9NO2 - chains A and C of the 4 polymer chains in the assembly; structure by electron microscopy, 3.05 A resolution.

Chain A (and C):
Name: Enolase
Source organism: Francisella tularensis subsp. novicida
Notes: EC 4.2.1.11; chain C of this document is another copy of the same molecule, construct and numbering; everything in this record applies to it too
UniProt: A0Q5J9 (ENO_FRATN); numbering as in UniProt (aligned over 1-456)
Chain sequence (456 residues; numbered 1 to 456; the number before each row is that of its first residue):
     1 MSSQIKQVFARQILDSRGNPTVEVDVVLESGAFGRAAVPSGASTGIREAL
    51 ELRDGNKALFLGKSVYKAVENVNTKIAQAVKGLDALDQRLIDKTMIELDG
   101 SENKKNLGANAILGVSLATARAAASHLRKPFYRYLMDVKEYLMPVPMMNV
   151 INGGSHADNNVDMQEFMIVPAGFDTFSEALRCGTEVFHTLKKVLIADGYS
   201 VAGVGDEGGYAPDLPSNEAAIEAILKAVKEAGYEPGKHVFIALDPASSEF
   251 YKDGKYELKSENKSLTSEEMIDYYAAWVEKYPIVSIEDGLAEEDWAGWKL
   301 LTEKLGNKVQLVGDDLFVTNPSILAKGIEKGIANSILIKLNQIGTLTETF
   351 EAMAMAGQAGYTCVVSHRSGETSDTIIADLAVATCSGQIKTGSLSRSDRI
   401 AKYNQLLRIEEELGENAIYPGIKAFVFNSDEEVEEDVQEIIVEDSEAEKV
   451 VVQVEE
Disordered / not traced: 1, 430-456
Swiss-Prot annotation at these positions:
  - active site: Glu207 (Proton donor), Lys339 (Proton acceptor)
  - binding site ((2R)-2-phosphoglycerate): Gln164, Lys339, Arg368, Ser369, Lys390
  - binding site (Mg(2+)): Asp244, Glu287, Asp314

How chain A and chain C interact:
Residue-residue contacts (55):
  Phe9(A) - Glu411(C)
  Arg11(A) - Arg408(C)
  Arg11(A) - Glu411(C)  salt bridge
  Ile13(A) - Asn404(C)
  Leu14(A) - Thr184(C)
  Leu14(A) - Leu394(C)  hydrophobic
  Leu14(A) - Ile400(C)
  Leu14(A) - Asn404(C)  hydrogen bond (backbone-side chain)
  Asp15(A) - Ile400(C)
  Ser16(A) - Ser395(C)
  Ser16(A) - Arg396(C)  hydrogen bond (backbone-backbone)
  Gly18(A) - Thr184(C)
  Gly18(A) - His188(C)  hydrogen bond (backbone-side chain)
  Gly18(A) - Leu394(C)
  Asn19(A) - His188(C)
  Glu23(A) - Arg408(C)  salt bridge
  Ala58(A) - Arg181(C)  hydrogen bond (backbone-side chain)
  Leu59(A) - Glu185(C)
  Phe60(A) - Arg181(C)
  Phe60(A) - Thr184(C)
  Phe60(A) - Glu185(C)
  Leu61(A) - His188(C)
  Leu180(A) - Leu14(C)  hydrophobic
  Arg181(A) - Ala58(C)  hydrogen bond (side chain-backbone)
  Arg181(A) - Phe60(C)
  Thr184(A) - Leu14(C)
  Thr184(A) - Gly18(C)
  Thr184(A) - Phe60(C)
  Glu185(A) - Leu59(C)
  Glu185(A) - Phe60(C)
  His188(A) - Gly18(C)  hydrogen bond (side chain-backbone)
  His188(A) - Leu61(C)
  Lys192(A) - Leu61(C)
  Gly203(A) - Val204(C)
  Val204(A) - Gly203(C)
  Val204(A) - Val204(C)  hydrogen bond (backbone-backbone)
  Val204(A) - Arg396(C)
  Ser373(A) - Ser397(C)  hydrogen bond
  Leu394(A) - Leu14(C)  hydrophobic
  Ser395(A) - Ser16(C)
  Ser395(A) - Arg396(C)  hydrogen bond (backbone-side chain)
  Arg396(A) - Ser16(C)
  Arg396(A) - Val204(C)
  Arg396(A) - Ser395(C)  hydrogen bond (side chain-backbone)
  Arg396(A) - Arg396(C)
  Ser397(A) - Ser373(C)
  Ser397(A) - Asp398(C)
  Asp398(A) - Ser397(C)
  Ile400(A) - Leu14(C)
  Ile400(A) - Asp15(C)
  Asn404(A) - Ile13(C)
  Asn404(A) - Leu14(C)  hydrogen bond (side chain-backbone)
  Arg408(A) - Glu23(C)
  Arg408(A) - Arg35(C)
  Glu411(A) - Arg11(C)  salt bridge
Interface residues without a listed pair, chain A (36 interface residues in all): Gln12, Arg17, Arg35, Thr372, Leu407
Interface residues without a listed pair, chain C (35 interface residues in all): Phe9, Gln12, Arg17, Asn19, Thr372, Ala401, Leu407

Summary:
The interface between chain A and chain C involves 36 residues on one side and 35 on the other; the contacts
include 11 hydrogen bonds and 3 salt bridges. Among the polar pairs are Arg11(A)-Glu411(C), Glu23(A)-Arg408(C)
and Leu14(A)-Asn404(C).
Chain A and chain C are both Enolase (Francisella tularensis subsp. novicida); the structure, CryoEM structure
of RibD-enolase complex, was determined by electron microscopy.
